9C8D - chains J and V of the 24 polymer chains in the assembly; structure by electron microscopy, 2.98 A resolution.

== Chain J ==
Protein: Seipin
From: Mus musculus
UniProtKB: A0A0R4J225 (A0A0R4J225_MOUSE); residues -58 to 383 here correspond to UniProt positions 2-443 (UniProt number = residue number + 60)
Sequence (454 residues; numbered -70 to 383; the number before each row is that of its first residue; numbers below 1 keep their minus sign (Met-70 is residue -70)):
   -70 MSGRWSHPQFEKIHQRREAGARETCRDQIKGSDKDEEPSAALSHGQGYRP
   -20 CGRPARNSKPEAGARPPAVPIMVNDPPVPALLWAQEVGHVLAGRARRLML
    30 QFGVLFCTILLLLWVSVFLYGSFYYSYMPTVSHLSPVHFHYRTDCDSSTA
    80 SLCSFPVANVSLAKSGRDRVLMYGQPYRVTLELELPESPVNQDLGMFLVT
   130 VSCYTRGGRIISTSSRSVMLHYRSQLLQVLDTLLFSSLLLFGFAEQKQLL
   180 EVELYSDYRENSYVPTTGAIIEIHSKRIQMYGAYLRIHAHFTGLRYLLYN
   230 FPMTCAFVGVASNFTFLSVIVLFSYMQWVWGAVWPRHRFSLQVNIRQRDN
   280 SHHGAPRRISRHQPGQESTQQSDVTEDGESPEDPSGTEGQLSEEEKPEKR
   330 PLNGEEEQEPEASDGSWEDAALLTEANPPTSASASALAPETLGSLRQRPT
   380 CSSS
Unresolved in the structure: -70 to 40, 93-97, 247-383
Differences from the reference sequence: initiating methionine (-70); expression tag (-69 to -59)

== Chain V ==
Protein: Adipogenin
From: Mus musculus
UniProtKB: Q8R400 (ADIG_MOUSE); numbering as in UniProt (aligned over 1-80)
Sequence (94 residues; row label = number of the first residue in the row):
     1 MKYPLVPLVSDLTLSFLVFWLCLPVALLLFLTIVWLHFLLSQESKEDDSD
    51 LCFNWEPWSKRPSECGCEETFPGEEDGLHWGGSGSGDYKDDDDK
Unresolved in the structure: 1-4, 26-94
Differences from the reference sequence: expression tag (81-94)
Curated features (UniProtKB/Swiss-Prot):
  - modified residue: Ser63 (Phosphoserine)

== Chain J / chain V interface ==
Residue-residue contacts (11; chain J residue first):
  Gly222(J) - Leu14(V)
  Tyr225(J) - Val6(V)  hydrogen bond (side chain-backbone)
  Tyr225(J) - Val9(V)
  Tyr225(J) - Ser10(V)
  Leu226(J) - Leu14(V)  hydrophobic
  Asn229(J) - Leu5(V)
  Phe230(J) - Leu5(V)
  Phe230(J) - Val6(V)
  Ser241(J) - Val25(V)
  Thr244(J) - Val25(V)
  Phe245(J) - Val25(V)  hydrophobic
Interface residues without a listed pair, chain J (9 interface residues in all): Leu223
Interface residues without a listed pair, chain V (8 interface residues in all): Pro7, Asp11

== In short ==
9 residues of chain J face 8 of chain V across their interface; the contacts include 1 hydrogen bond. The
hydrogen-bonded pair is Tyr225(J)-Val6(V).
Chain J is Seipin and chain V is Adipogenin, both from Mus musculus; the structure, mouse Seipin/Adig complex,
was determined by electron microscopy (same publication as 9C8E).
